Entry 6FQ5 (electron microscopy, 3.80 A resolution); this record covers chains C and I of the 10 polymer chains in the assembly.

[Chain C]
Protein: Histone H2A
Source organism: Xenopus laevis
Reference sequence: Q6AZJ8 (Q6AZJ8_XENLA); residues 9-118 here correspond to UniProt positions 10-119 (UniProt number = residue number + 1)
Sequence (110 residues; each row starts with the number of its first residue):
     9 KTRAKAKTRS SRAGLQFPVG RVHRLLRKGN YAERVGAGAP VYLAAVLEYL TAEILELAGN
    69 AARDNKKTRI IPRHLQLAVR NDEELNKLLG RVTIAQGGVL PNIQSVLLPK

[Chain I]
Molecule: 147-nt DNA strand
Source organism: synthetic construct
Sequence (147 nucleotides; each row starts with the number of its first residue; numbers below 1 keep their minus sign (DA-73 is residue -73)):
   -73 ACAGGATGTA TATATCTGAC ACGTGCCTGG AGACTAGGGA GTAATCCCCT TGGCGGTTAA
   -13 AACGCGGGGG ACAGCGCGTA CGTGCGTTTA AGCGGTGCTA GAGCTGTCTA CGACCAATTG
    47 AGCGGCCTCG GCACCGGGAT TCTCCAG

[How chain C and chain I interact]
Contacting residue pairs - 14 pairs, chain C then chain I:
  Ala12(C) - DA-41(I)  phosphate contact
  Lys15(C) - DA-43(I)  sugar contact
  Lys15(C) - DG-42(I)  phosphate contact
  Thr16(C) - DA-43(I)  phosphate contact
  Arg17(C) - DA-43(I)  salt bridge to the phosphate
  Arg20(C) - DG-42(I)  salt bridge to the phosphate
  Gly28(C) - DG-44(I)  sugar contact
  Gly28(C) - DA-43(I)  phosphate contact
  Arg29(C) - DG-44(I)  phosphate contact
  Arg32(C) - DG-45(I)  sugar contact
  Arg32(C) - DG-44(I)  salt bridge to the phosphate
  Arg42(C) - DG-37(I)  base contact
  Arg42(C) - DG-35(I)  sugar contact
  Arg77(C) - DC-54(I)  sugar contact
Interface residues without a listed pair, chain C (14 interface residues in all): Arg11, Ala14, Glu41, Lys74
Interface residues without a listed pair, chain I (10 interface residues in all): DA-62, DA-55

[Overview]
14 residues of chain C face 10 of chain I across their interface; the contacts include 3 salt bridges. Polar
pairs include Arg17(C)-DA-43(I), Arg20(C)-DG-42(I) and Arg32(C)-DG-44(I).
Here chain C is Histone H2A (Xenopus laevis) and chain I is a 147-nt DNA strand (synthetic construct). Entry
6FQ5 (Class 1 : canonical nucleosome) was determined by electron microscopy (same publication as 6FQ6 and
6FQ8).
